Entry 9DN7 (electron microscopy, 3.25 A resolution); this record covers chains A and B of the 3 polymer chains in the assembly.

# Chain A
Protein: Dynein heavy chain, cytoplasmic
Source organism: Saccharomyces cerevisiae
Reference sequence: P36022 (DYHC_YEAST); the construct has insertions or renumbered stretches relative to UniProt, so the offset changes along the chain: 1221-1494 = UniProt 1219-1492; 1510-4092 = UniProt 1510-4092
Chain sequence (2875 residues; row label = number of the first residue in the row; note: 15 numbers in that range are skipped by the numbering (no residue carries them; nothing is unmodelled there); a row labelled like 1494A-1494Q holds insertion residues (1494A, then the next letters in order)):
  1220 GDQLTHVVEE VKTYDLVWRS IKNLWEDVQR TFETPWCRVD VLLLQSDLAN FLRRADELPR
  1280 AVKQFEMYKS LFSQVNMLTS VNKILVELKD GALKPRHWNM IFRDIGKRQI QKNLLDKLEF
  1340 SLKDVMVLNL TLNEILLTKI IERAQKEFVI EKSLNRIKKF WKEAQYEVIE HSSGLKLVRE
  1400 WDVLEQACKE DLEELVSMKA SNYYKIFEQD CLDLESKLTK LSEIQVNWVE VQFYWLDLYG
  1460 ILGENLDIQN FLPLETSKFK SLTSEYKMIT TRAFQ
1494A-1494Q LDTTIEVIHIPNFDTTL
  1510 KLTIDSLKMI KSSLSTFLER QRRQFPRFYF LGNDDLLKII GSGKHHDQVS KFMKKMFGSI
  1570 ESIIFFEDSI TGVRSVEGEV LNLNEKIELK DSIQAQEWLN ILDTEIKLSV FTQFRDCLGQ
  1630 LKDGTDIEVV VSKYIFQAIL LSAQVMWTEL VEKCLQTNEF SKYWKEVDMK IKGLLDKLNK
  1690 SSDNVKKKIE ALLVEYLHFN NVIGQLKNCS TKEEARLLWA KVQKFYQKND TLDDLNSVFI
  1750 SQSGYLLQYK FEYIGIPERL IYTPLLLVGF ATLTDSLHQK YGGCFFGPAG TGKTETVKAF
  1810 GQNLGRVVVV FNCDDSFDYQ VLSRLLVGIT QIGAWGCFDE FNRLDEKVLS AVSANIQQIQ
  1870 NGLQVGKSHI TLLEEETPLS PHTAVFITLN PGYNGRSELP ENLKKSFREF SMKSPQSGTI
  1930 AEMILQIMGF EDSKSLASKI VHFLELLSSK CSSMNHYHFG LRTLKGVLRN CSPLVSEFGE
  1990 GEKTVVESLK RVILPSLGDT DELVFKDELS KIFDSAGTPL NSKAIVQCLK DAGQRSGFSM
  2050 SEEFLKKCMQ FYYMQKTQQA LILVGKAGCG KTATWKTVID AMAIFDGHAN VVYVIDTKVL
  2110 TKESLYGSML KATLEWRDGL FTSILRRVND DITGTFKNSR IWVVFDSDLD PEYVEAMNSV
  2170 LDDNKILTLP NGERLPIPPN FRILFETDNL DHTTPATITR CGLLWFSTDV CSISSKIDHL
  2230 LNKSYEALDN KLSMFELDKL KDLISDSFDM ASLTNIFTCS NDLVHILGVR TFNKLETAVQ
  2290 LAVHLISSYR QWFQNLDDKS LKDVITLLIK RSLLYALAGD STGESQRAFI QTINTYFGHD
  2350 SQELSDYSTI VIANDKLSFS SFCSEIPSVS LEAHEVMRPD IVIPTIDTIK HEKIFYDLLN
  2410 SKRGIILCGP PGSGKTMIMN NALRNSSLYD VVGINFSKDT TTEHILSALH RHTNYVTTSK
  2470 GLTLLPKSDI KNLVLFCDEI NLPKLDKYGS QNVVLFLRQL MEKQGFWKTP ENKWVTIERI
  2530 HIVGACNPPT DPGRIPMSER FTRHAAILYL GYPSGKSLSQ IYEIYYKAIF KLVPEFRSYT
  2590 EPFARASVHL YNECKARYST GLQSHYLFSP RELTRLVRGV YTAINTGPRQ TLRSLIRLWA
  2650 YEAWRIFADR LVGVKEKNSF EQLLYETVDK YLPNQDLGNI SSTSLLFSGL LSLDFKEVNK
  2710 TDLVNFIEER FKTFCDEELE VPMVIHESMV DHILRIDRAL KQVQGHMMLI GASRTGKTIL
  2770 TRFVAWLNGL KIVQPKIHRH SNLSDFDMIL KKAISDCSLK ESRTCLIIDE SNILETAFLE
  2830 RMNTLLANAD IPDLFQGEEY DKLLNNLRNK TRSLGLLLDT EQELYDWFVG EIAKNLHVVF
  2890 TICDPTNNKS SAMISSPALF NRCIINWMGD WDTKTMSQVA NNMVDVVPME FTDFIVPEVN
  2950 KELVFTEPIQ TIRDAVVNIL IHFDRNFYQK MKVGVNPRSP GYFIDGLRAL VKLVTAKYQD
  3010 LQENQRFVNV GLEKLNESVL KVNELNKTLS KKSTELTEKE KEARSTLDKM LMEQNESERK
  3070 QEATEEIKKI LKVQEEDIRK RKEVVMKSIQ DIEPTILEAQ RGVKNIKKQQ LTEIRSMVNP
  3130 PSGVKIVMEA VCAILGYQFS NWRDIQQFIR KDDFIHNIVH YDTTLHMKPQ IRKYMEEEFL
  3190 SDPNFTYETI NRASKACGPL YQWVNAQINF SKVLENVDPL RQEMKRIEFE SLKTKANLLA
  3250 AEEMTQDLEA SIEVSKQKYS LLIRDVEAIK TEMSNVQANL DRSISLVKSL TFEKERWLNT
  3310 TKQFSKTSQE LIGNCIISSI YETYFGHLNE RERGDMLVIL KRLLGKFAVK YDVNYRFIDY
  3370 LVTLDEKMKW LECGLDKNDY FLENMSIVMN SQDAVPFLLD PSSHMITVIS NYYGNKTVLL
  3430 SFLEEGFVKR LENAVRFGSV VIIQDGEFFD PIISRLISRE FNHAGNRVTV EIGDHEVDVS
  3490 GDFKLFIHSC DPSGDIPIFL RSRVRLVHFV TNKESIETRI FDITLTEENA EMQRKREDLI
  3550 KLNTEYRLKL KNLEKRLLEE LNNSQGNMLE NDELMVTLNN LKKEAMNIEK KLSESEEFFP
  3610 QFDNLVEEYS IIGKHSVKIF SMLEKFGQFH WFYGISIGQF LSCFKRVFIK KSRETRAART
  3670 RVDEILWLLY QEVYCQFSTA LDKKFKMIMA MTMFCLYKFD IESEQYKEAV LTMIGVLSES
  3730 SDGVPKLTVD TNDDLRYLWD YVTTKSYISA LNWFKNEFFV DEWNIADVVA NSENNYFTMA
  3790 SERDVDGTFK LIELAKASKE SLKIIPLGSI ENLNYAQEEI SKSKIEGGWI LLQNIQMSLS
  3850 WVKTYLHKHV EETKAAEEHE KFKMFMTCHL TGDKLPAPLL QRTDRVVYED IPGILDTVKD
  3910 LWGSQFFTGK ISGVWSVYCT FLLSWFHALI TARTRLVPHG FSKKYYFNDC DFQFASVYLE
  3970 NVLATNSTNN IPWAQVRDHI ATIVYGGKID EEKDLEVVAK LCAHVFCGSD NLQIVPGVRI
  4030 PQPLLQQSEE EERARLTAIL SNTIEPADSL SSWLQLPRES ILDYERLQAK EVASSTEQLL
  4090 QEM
Disordered / not traced: 1220-1432, 1494A-1494Q, 2025-2029, 2238-2244, 2347-2348, 2362-2365, 2468-2470, 2683-2685, 3035-3288, 3574-3581, 3660-3668, 3738-3740, 3862-3867, 3915-3921, 4092
Sequence notes: expression tag (1220); conflict Phe1575 (Leu in P36022), Ser1578 (Phe in P36022), Glu1668 (Gln in P36022), Val1777 (Ile in P36022), Val1984 (Ile in P36022), Val2936 (Ile in P36022), Gln3266 (Arg in P36022), Gly3343 (Ala in P36022), Val3444 (Ile in P36022), Arg3556 (Lys in P36022), Asp3742 (Asn in P36022), Val3895 (Phe in P36022), Asp4072 (Asn in P36022)
Swiss-Prot annotation at these positions:
  - binding site (ATP): Gly1796 to Thr1803, Gly2074 to Thr2081, Gly2418 to Thr2425, Gly2760 to Thr2767
Ion coordination: Mg2+: Asp1848, Glu1849 (together with ADP)
Ligand contacts:
  - ADP (adenosine-5'-diphosphate), molecule 1: Leu1769, Ile1770, Thr1772, Gly1799, Thr1800, Gly1801, Lys1802, Thr1803, Glu1804, Asp1848, Glu1849, Ile1929, Leu1970, Arg1971, Lys1974, Arg1978, Asp2171, Asp2172, Arg2209
  - ADP, molecule 2: Val2391, Ile2392, Pro2393, Thr2394, Thr2397, Pro2419, Pro2420, Gly2421, Ser2422, Gly2423, Lys2424, Thr2425, Met2426, Pro2562, Ile2570, Tyr2571, Tyr2574, Pro2619, Arg2620, Thr2623
  - ADP, molecule 3: Val2730, Pro2731, Met2732, Val2733, His2735, Met2738, Ala2761, Ser2762, Arg2763, Thr2764, Gly2765, Lys2766, Thr2767, Ile2768, Thr2890, Cys2892, Trp2920, Val2928, Met2932, Ile2993, Arg2997, Arg3512
  - ATP (adenosine-5'-triphosphate): Phe2047, Ser2048, Phe2053, Lys2075, Ala2076, Gly2077, Cys2078, Gly2079, Lys2080, Thr2081, Ala2082, Glu2195, Val2219, Cys2220, Ser2224, Lys2225, His2228, Glu2285, Arg2507, Glu2511, Arg2549, Arg2552
What the authors report for this chain:
  - mutagenesis - D2868K: increased catalytic activity
  - mutagenesis - D2868K: unchanged binding to Lis1 (citing earlier work)

# Chain B
Protein: Nuclear distribution protein PAC1
Source organism: Saccharomyces cerevisiae
Reference sequence: P39946 (LIS1_YEAST); residues 1-494 here = UniProt positions 1-494
Chain sequence (495 residues; row label = number of the first residue in the row; numbering starts at 0):
     0 GMTNWQQQLP LTDTQKNELD KSVLRYLNWN YKQTVRHEHA QDYESVRHAI VTLSGFLLQE
    60 SVDRQEFISN NDTSNESMVD IDELLLPKKW NSIVRLQKKI IELEQNTETL VSQIKDLNTQ
   120 VSELAQFKPT TSNGTSAHNV LKWIPRNLPS CLINVESSVT SVKLHPNLPI VFVATDHGKL
   180 YAFDLFNYTI PLASLQSHTK AITSMDVLFT NYTNSSKKNY LVIVTASKDL QIHVFKWVSE
   240 ECKFQQIRSL LGHEHIVSAV KIWQKNNDVH IASCSRDQTV KIWDFHNGWS LKTFQPHSQW
   300 VRSIDVLGDY IISGSHDTTL RLTHWPSGNG LSVGTGHEFP IEKVKFIHFI EDSPEIRFRT
   360 PSTDRYKNWG MQYCVSASRD RTIKIWEIPL PTLMAHRAPI PNPTDSNFRC VLTLKGHLSW
   420 VRDISIRGQY LFSCADDKSV RCWDLNTGQC LHVWEKLHTG FVNCLDLDVD FDSNVTPRQM
   480 MVTGGLDCKS NVFMR
Disordered / not traced: 0-138, 214-215, 351-354, 393-396, 401-404
Sequence notes: expression tag (0)
What the authors report for this chain:
  - mutagenesis - R275A/R301A/R378A/W419A/K437A: abolished catalytic activity with Dynein heavy chain, cytoplasmic (chain A)
  - mutagenesis - R275A/R301A/R378A/W419A/K437A: abolished binding to Dynein heavy chain, cytoplasmic (chain A) (citing earlier work)

# How chain A and chain B interact
Residue-residue contacts (20):
  Asp2934(A) with Gln244(B)
  Val2935(A) with Gln244(B)
  Val2936(A) with Gln245(B)
  Pro2937(A) with Gln245(B)
  Glu2939(A) with Arg247(B), salt bridge; Ser248(B), hydrogen bond (backbone-backbone)
  Phe2940(A) with Ser248(B)
  Gln2959(A) with Asn286(B), hydrogen bond; Trp288(B)
  Thr2960(A) with Asn286(B)
  Arg2962(A) with Ile246(B)
  Tyr3007(A) with His232(B); Gln245(B), hydrogen bond
  Gln3008(A) with Leu194(B)
  Gln3011(A) with Gln195(B); Ser196(B)
  Gln3014(A) with Thr198(B)
  Arg3015(A) with Gln195(B); Thr198(B)
  Asn3018(A) with Thr198(B), hydrogen bond
Other interface residues (no listed pair), chain A (17 interface residues in all): Thr2941, Asp2942
Other interface residues (no listed pair), chain B (15 interface residues in all): His197, Leu250, His285

# In short
Chain A and chain B form an interface of 17 and 15 residues respectively, with 4 hydrogen bonds and 1 salt
bridge. Polar contacts include Glu2939(A)-Arg247(B), Gln2959(A)-Asn286(B) and Tyr3007(A)-Gln245(B). The paper
reports that D2868K of chain A increases catalytic activity; R275A/R301A/R378A/W419A/K437A of chain B abolish
catalytic activity with Dynein heavy chain, cytoplasmic (chain A).
Chain A is Dynein heavy chain, cytoplasmic and chain B is Nuclear distribution protein PAC1, both from
Saccharomyces cerevisiae; the structure, CryoEM structures of yeast cytoplasmic dynein in the presence of ATP
and Lis1, was determined by electron microscopy (same publication as 9DJ7, 9DJU, 9DJZ, 9DK0, 9DKH, 9DKM and 6
further entries).
